Entry 8APF (electron microscopy, 4.30 A resolution (low resolution: residue-level contacts below are approximate; hydrogen-bond / salt-bridge calls are withheld)); this record covers chains C1 and D1 of the 42 polymer chains in the assembly.

== Chain C1 ==
Protein: ATP synthase subunit alpha, mitochondrial
Source organism: Trypanosoma brucei brucei
UniProtKB: Q9GS23 (ATPA_TRYBB); numbering as in UniProt (aligned over 1-584)
Sequence (584 residues; row label = number of the first residue in the row):
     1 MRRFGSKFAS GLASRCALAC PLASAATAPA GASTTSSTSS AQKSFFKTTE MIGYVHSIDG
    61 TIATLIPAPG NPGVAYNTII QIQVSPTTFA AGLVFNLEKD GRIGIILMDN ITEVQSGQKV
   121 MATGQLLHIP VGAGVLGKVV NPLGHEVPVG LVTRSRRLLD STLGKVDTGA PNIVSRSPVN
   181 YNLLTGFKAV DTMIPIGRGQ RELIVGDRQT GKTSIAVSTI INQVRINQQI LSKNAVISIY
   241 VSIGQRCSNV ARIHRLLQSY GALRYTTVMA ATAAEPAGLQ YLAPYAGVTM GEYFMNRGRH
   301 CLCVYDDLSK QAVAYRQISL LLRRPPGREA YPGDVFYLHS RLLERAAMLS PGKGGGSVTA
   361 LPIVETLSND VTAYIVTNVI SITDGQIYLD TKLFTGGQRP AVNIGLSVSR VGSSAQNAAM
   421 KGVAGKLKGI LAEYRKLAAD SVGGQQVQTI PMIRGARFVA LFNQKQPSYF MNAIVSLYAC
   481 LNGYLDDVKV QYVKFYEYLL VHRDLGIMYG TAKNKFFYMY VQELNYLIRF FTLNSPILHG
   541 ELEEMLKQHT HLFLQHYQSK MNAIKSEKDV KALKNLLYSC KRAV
Unresolved in the structure: 1-44, 152-160, 439-445
Metal / ion sites: Mg2+: T213 (together with ATP)
Ligand contacts:
  - ATP (adenosine-5'-triphosphate), molecule 1: R208, Q209, T210, G211, K212, T213, S214, Q245, F394, R399, P400, Q464, K465
  - ATP, molecule 2: I380, S381, V408, R410
Swiss-Prot annotation at these positions:
  - binding site (ATP): D207 to S214, Q464
  - site: L159, D160 (Cleavage), S407 (Required for activity)

== Chain D1 ==
Protein: ATP synthase subunit beta, mitochondrial
Source organism: Trypanosoma brucei brucei
Notes: EC 7.1.2.2
UniProtKB: Q9GPE9 (ATPB_TRYBB); residues 1-519 here = UniProt positions 1-519
Sequence (519 residues; each row starts with the number of its first residue):
     1 MLTRFRSAVL RGAVSITGAR AASTAPVADH KGRVGHVSQV IGAVVDVHFA DGVPPVLTAL
    61 DVVDKLGRDE PLTLEIVQHL DAHTGRCIAM QTTDLLKLKA KVVSTGGNIS VPVGRETLGR
   121 IFNVLGDAID QRGPVGEKLR MPIHAVAPKL ADQAAEDAVL TTGIKVIDLI LPYCKGGKIG
   181 LFGGAGVGKT VIIMELINNV AKGHGGFSVF AGVGERTREG TDLYLEMMQS KVIDLKGESK
   241 CVLVYGQMNE PPGARARVAQ SALTMAEYFR DVEGQDVLLF IDNIFRFTQA NSEVSALLGR
   301 IPAAVGYQPT LAEDLGQLQE RITSTTKGSI TSVQAVYVPA DDITDPAPAT TFSHLDATTV
   361 LDRAVAESGI YPAVNPLECA SRIMDPDVIS VDHYNVAQDV VQMLTKYREL QDIIAVLGID
   421 ELSEEDKLIV DRARKLVKFL SQPFQVAEVF TGMTGHYVQL DDTIDSFSGL LMGTYDQVPE
   481 MAFYMVGGIN SVLEKAKKMA EEAAELEKMR RARVAQASS
Unresolved in the structure: 1-26, 515-519
Metal / ion sites: Mg2+: T190, E215 (together with ATP)
Ligand contacts:
  - ATP (adenosine-5'-triphosphate), molecule 1: G184, A185, G186, V187, G188, K189, T190, V191, E215, R216, Y337, Y371, F444, A447, F450, T451
  - ATP, molecule 2: S381, M384, Y394
Swiss-Prot annotation at these positions:
  - binding site (ATP): G184 to V191, R216

== How chain C1 and chain D1 interact ==
Pairs across the interface (89):
  V74(C1) with K97(D1)
  A75(C1) with L95(D1); L96(D1); K97(D1)
  Y76(C1) with V40(D1); G42(D1); T93(D1); D94(D1); L95(D1); L96(D1)
  N77(C1) with D94(D1)
  T78(C1) with L95(D1)
  F95(C1) with I41(D1)
  N96(C1) with V40(D1); I41(D1)
  L97(C1) with Q39(D1); V40(D1); L96(D1); L98(D1)
  E98(C1) with S38(D1); Q39(D1); L98(D1)
  K99(C1) with S38(D1); Q39(D1); D46(D1)
  L126(C1) with D94(D1); L95(D1)
  D167(C1) with D94(D1)
  A170(C1) with N249(D1)
  P171(C1) with T217(D1)
  N172(C1) with Q131(D1); T217(D1)
  I173(C1) with I129(D1); T217(D1); G220(D1); T221(D1); Y245(D1)
  V174(C1) with I129(D1); Q131(D1)
  R176(C1) with T217(D1); T221(D1)
  R201(C1) with R216(D1)
  P325(C1) with A296(D1); P302(D1)
  P326(C1) with V305(D1)
  G327(C1) with V305(D1)
  R328(C1) with V305(D1); P339(D1); D342(D1); D345(D1)
  G333(C1) with Q289(D1); E293(D1)
  D334(C1) with E293(D1)
  F336(C1) with R286(D1); Q289(D1)
  Y337(C1) with M248(D1); N249(D1); E250(D1); P251(D1); R255(D1); E293(D1)
  S340(C1) with M248(D1)
  E344(C1) with R216(D1); T217(D1); M248(D1); N249(D1)
  T372(C1) with A340(D1); D341(D1)
  T377(C1) with A185(D1); Y337(D1); A340(D1)
  N378(C1) with Y337(D1)
  I380(C1) with A185(D1); R216(D1)
  S381(C1) with R216(D1); M248(D1); R286(D1); Y337(D1)
  I382(C1) with R216(D1); M248(D1)
  T383(C1) with R216(D1)
  D384(C1) with R216(D1); R218(D1)
  S409(C1) with F450(D1)
  R410(C1) with G186(D1); R216(D1); R218(D1); F450(D1)
  S413(C1) with V449(D1)
Interface residues without a listed pair, chain C1 (50 interface residues in all): G124, K165, S175, P178, V371, Y374, L406, V408, V411, K436
Interface residues without a listed pair, chain D1 (54 interface residues in all): D69, L80, T84, I121, D130, E215, Y224, L225, P252, G306, R363, E367, M481

== Overview ==
Chain C1 and chain D1 form an interface of 50 and 54 residues respectively. One ATP molecule is bound between
chain C1 and chain D1. Bound to chain C1: ATP. Bound to chain D1: ATP.
Here chain C1 is ATP synthase subunit alpha, mitochondrial and chain D1 is ATP synthase subunit beta,
mitochondrial, both from Trypanosoma brucei brucei. Entry 8APF (rotational state 2a of the Trypanosoma brucei
mitochondrial ATP synthase dimer) was determined by electron microscopy (same publication as 8AP6, 8AP7, 8AP8,
8AP9, 8APA, 8APB and 7 further entries).
